Entry 2XR8 (X-ray diffraction, 2.49 A resolution); this record covers chains C and E of the 6 polymer chains in the assembly.

[Chain C (and E)]
Name: Biphenyl dioxygenase subunit alpha
Organism: Burkholderia xenovorans
Notes: EC 1.14.12.18; chain E of this document is another copy of the same molecule, construct and numbering; everything in this record applies to it too
UniProt: P37333 (BPHA_BURXL); residue numbers follow UniProt; this construct covers 1-459
Chain sequence (459 residues; row label = number of the first residue in the row):
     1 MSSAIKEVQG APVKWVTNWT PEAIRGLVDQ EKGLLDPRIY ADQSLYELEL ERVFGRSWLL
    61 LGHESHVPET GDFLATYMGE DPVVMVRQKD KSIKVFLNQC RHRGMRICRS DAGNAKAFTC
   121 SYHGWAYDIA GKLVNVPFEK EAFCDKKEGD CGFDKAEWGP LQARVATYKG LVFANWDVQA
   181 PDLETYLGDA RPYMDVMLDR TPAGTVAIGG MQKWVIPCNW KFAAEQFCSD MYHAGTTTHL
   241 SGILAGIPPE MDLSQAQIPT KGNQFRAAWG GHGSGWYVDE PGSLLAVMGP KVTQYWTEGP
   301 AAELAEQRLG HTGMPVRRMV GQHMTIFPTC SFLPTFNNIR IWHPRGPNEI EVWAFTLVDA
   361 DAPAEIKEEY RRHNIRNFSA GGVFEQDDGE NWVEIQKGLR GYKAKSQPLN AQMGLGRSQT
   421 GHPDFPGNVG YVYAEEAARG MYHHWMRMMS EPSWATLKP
Unresolved in the structure: 1-17, 144-152
Metal / ion sites: 2Fe-2S cluster Fe: Cys100, His102, Cys120, His123; Fe2+: His233, His239, Asp388
Residues lining bound ligands: 2Fe-2S cluster (FES): Cys100, His102, Arg103, Gly104, Met105, Cys120, Tyr122, His123, Gly124, Trp125
Curated features (UniProtKB/Swiss-Prot):
  - binding site ([2Fe-2S] cluster): Cys100, His102, Cys120, His123
  - binding site (Fe cation): His233, His239
What the authors report for this chain:
  - contacts within the chain: Tyr277-Gly321
  - mutagenesis - T335A, T335A/F336M: increased catalytic activity on 2,6-dichlorobiphenyl
  - mutagenesis - T335A, F336M: unchanged catalytic activity on 2,2'-dichlorobiphenyl
  - specificity-determining residues: Phe336

[Chain C / chain E interface]
Pairs across the interface (80):
  Leu34(C) - Trp158(E)  hydrophobic
  Leu35(C) - Arg103(E)
  Phe222(C) - Arg103(E)
  Glu225(C) - Arg103(E)  salt bridge
  Gln226(C) - Tyr122(E)  hydrogen bond
  Asp230(C) - Tyr122(E)
  Asp230(C) - His123(E)  salt bridge
  Tyr232(C) - His102(E)
  Tyr232(C) - His123(E)
  Tyr232(C) - Trp125(E)
  Tyr232(C) - Val136(E)
  Tyr232(C) - Pro137(E)  hydrogen bond (side chain-backbone)
  His233(C) - Tyr122(E)
  His233(C) - His123(E)
  Gly235(C) - Phe138(E)
  Thr236(C) - Tyr122(E)
  Thr236(C) - His123(E)  hydrogen bond (side chain-backbone)
  Thr236(C) - Pro137(E)
  Thr237(C) - Cys120(E)  hydrogen bond (side chain-backbone)
  Thr237(C) - Ser121(E)  hydrogen bond (side chain-backbone)
  Thr237(C) - Tyr122(E)
  Thr237(C) - His123(E)
  Thr237(C) - Gly124(E)  hydrogen bond (side chain-backbone)
  Thr238(C) - Ser121(E)  hydrogen bond (side chain-backbone)
  Thr238(C) - Tyr122(E)  hydrogen bond (side chain-backbone)
  Thr260(C) - Phe138(E)
  Glu390(C) - Arg109(E)  salt bridge
  Asn391(C) - Met105(E)
  Asn391(C) - Ser121(E)  hydrogen bond
  Asn391(C) - Tyr122(E)
  Trp392(C) - Tyr122(E)  hydrogen bond
  Glu394(C) - Met105(E)
  Glu394(C) - Arg106(E)
  Ile395(C) - Arg103(E)
  Ile395(C) - Gly104(E)
  Ile395(C) - Met105(E)
  Ile395(C) - Tyr122(E)  hydrophobic
  Lys397(C) - Tyr77(E)
  Lys397(C) - Arg106(E)
  Leu399(C) - Gln99(E)
  Arg400(C) - Glu80(E)  salt bridge
  Arg400(C) - Arg345(E)
  Gly401(C) - Glu80(E)
  Gly401(C) - Asp81(E)
  Tyr402(C) - Leu50(E)
  Tyr402(C) - Glu51(E)  hydrogen bond
  Tyr402(C) - Asp81(E)  hydrogen bond (backbone-side chain)
  Lys403(C) - Asp81(E)  hydrogen bond (backbone-side chain)
  Lys403(C) - Leu97(E)
  Lys403(C) - Leu161(E)
  Lys403(C) - Trp176(E)
  Ala404(C) - Asp81(E)  hydrogen bond (backbone-side chain)
  Ala404(C) - Leu97(E)  hydrophobic
  Ala404(C) - Gln99(E)  hydrogen bond (backbone-side chain)
  Gln407(C) - Arg101(E)
  Gln407(C) - Leu161(E)
  Pro408(C) - Arg101(E)  hydrogen bond (backbone-side chain)
  Pro408(C) - Trp158(E)
  Leu409(C) - Arg101(E)
  Leu409(C) - His102(E)
  Leu409(C) - Gly104(E)
  Asn410(C) - Arg101(E)  hydrogen bond (backbone-backbone)
  Asn410(C) - His102(E)
  Asn410(C) - Arg103(E)  hydrogen bond (backbone-side chain)
  Asn410(C) - Phe143(E)
  Asn410(C) - Phe153(E)
  Asn410(C) - Trp158(E)
  Ala411(C) - Arg103(E)
  Gln412(C) - Phe153(E)
  Gln412(C) - Trp158(E)
  Met413(C) - Ala142(E)  hydrophobic
  Met413(C) - Phe143(E)  hydrophobic
  Gly414(C) - Ala142(E)  hydrogen bond (backbone-backbone)
  Arg417(C) - Glu141(E)  hydrogen bond (side chain-backbone)
  Arg417(C) - Ala142(E)
  Arg417(C) - Phe143(E)
  Tyr433(C) - Phe138(E)  hydrophobic
  Tyr433(C) - Ala142(E)
  Glu435(C) - His102(E)  salt bridge
  Glu435(C) - Arg103(E)  salt bridge
Other interface residues (no listed pair), chain C (40 interface residues in all): Tyr40, Gly398, Ser406, Ala438
Other interface residues (no listed pair), chain E (35 interface residues in all): Gly55, Pro82, Cys100, Gly346

[Summary]
40 residues of chain C face 35 of chain E across their interface, with 20 hydrogen bonds and 6 salt bridges.
Among the polar pairs are Glu225(C)-Arg103(E), Asp230(C)-His123(E) and Glu390(C)-Arg109(E). Bound to chain C:
2Fe-2S cluster. The paper reports that T335A and T335A/F336M of chain C increase catalytic activity on
2,6-dichlorobiphenyl; the specificity determinant Phe336(C).
Both chains are Biphenyl dioxygenase subunit alpha (Burkholderia xenovorans). Entry 2XR8 (Crystal structure of
biphenyl dioxygenase from Burkholderia xenovorans LB400) was determined by X-ray diffraction (same publication
as 2XRX, 2XSH and 2XSO).
